PDB entry 4EDX | X-ray diffraction, 2.50 A resolution | chains B and V of the 6 polymer chains in the assembly

Chain B:
Molecule: heavy chain of Fab of murine anti-NGF
Organism: Mus musculus
Notes: antibody fragment or engineered binder
Sequence (221 residues; row label = number of the first residue in the row; note: 15 numbers in that range are skipped by the numbering (no residue carries them; nothing is unmodelled there); a row labelled like 82A-82C holds insertion residues (82A, then the next letters in order)):
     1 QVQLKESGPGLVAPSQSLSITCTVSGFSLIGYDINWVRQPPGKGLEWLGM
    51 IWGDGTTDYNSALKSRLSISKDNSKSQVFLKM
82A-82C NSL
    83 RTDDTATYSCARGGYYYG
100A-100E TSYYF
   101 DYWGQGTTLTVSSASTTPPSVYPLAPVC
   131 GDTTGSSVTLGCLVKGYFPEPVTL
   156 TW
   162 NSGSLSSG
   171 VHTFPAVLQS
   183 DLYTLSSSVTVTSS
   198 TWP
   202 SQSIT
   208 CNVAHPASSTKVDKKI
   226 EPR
Disordered / not traced: 131-135
Disulfides: Cys-22/Cys-92, Cys-142/Cys-208

Chain V:
Molecule: Beta-nerve growth factor
Organism: Homo sapiens
Reference sequence: P01138 (NGF_HUMAN); residues 1-120 here correspond to UniProt positions 122-241 (UniProt number = residue number + 121)
Sequence (120 residues; row label = number of the first residue in the row):
     1 SSSHPIFHRGEFSVCDSVSVWVGDKTTATDIKGKEVMVLGEVNINNSVFK
    51 QYFFETKCRDPNPVDSGCRGIDSKHWNSYCTTTHTFVKALTMDGKQAAWR
   101 FIRIDTACVCVLSRKAVRRA
Disordered / not traced: 1-9, 61-66, 117-120
Disulfides: Cys-15/Cys-80, Cys-58/Cys-108, Cys-68/Cys-110
Curated features (UniProtKB/Swiss-Prot):
  - binding site (a 1-acyl-sn-glycero-3-phospho-(1D-myo-inositol)): Tyr-52, Lys-88
  - binding site (a 1-acyl-sn-glycero-3-phospho-L-serine): Lys-88

Interface between chain B and chain V:
Residue-residue contacts (16; chain B residue first):
  Trp-52(B) with Ile-31(V), hydrophobic
  Asp-54(B) with Lys-88(V), salt bridge
  Asp-58(B) with Lys-32(V), salt bridge
  Tyr-97(B) with Ile-31(V); Phe-86(V), hydrophobic
  Tyr-98(B) with Thr-83(V); Val-109(V)
  Tyr-99(B) with Thr-83(V); His-84(V); Val-109(V)
  Gly-100(B) with His-84(V), hydrogen bond (backbone-backbone); Phe-86(V); Arg-103(V), hydrogen bond (backbone-side chain)
  Thr-100A(B) with Thr-83(V); His-84(V), hydrogen bond; Arg-103(V)
Other interface residues (no listed pair), chain V (13 interface residues in all): Thr-82, Thr-85, Phe-101, Thr-106, Val-111

Overview:
The interface between chain B and chain V involves 8 residues on one side and 13 on the other, with 3 hydrogen
bonds and 2 salt bridges. Polar pairs include Asp-54(B)/Lys-88(V), Asp-58(B)/Lys-32(V) and
Thr-100A(B)/His-84(V).
Chain B is heavy chain of Fab of murine anti-NGF (Mus musculus) and chain V is Beta-nerve growth factor (Homo
sapiens); the structure, Nerve Growth Factor in Complex with Fab from mouse mAb 911, was determined by X-ray
diffraction.
